Entry 7CXK (X-ray diffraction, 2.20 A resolution); this record covers chains A and B.

[Chain A]
Protein: Peroxisome proliferator-activated receptor gamma
From: Homo sapiens
Reference sequence: P37231 (PPARG_HUMAN); residues 195-477 here correspond to UniProt positions 223-505 (UniProt number = residue number + 28)
Sequence (283 residues; numbered 195 to 477; the number before each row is that of its first residue):
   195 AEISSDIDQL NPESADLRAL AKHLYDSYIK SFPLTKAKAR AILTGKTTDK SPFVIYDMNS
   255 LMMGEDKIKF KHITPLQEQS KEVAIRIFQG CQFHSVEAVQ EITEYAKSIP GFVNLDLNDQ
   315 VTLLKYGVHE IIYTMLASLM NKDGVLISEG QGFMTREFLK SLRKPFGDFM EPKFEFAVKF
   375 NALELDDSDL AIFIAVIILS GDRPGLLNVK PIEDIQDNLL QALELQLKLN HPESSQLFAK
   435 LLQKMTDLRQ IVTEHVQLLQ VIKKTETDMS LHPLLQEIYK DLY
Not modelled in the structure: 195-204, 266-274
Sequence notes: engineered mutation His288 (Arg316 in P37231)
Ligand contacts: malonate ion (MLI): Phe282, Cys285, Gln286, Ser289, His323, Tyr327, Phe363, His449, Leu453, Leu465, Leu469, Tyr473
UniProt features mapped onto this chain:
  - motif: Pro467 to Asp475 (9aaTAD)
  - binding site (rosiglitazone): Gln286, Phe287, Ser289, His323, His449, Tyr473
  - cross-link: Lys224 (Glycyl lysine isopeptide (Lys-Gly) (interchain with G-Cter in ubiquitin))

[Chain B]
Protein: 16-mer peptide from Nuclear receptor coactivator 1
Notes: EC 2.3.1.48
Reference sequence: Q15788 (NCOA1_HUMAN); residue numbers follow UniProt; this construct covers 685-700
Sequence (16 residues; numbered 685 to 700; the number before each row is that of its first residue):
   685 ERHKILHRLL QEGSPS
Not modelled in the structure: 685, 697-700
UniProt features mapped onto this chain:
  - motif: Leu690 to Leu694 (LXXLL motif 4)
  - modified residue: Ser698 (Phosphoserine)
  - mutagenesis: Leu693 to Leu694 (Slightly affects interactions with steroid receptors. Abolishes interactions with steroid receptors; when associated with A-636; A-637; A-752 and A-753)

[Interface between chain A and chain B]
Contacting residue pairs - 22 pairs, chain A then chain B:
  Thr297(A) - Leu693(B)
  Glu298(A) - Leu693(B)
  Glu298(A) - Glu696(B)
  Lys301(A) - Leu693(B)  hydrogen bond (side chain-backbone)
  Lys301(A) - Leu694(B)  hydrogen bond (side chain-backbone)
  Lys301(A) - Glu696(B)
  Phe306(A) - Leu694(B)  hydrophobic
  Leu311(A) - His691(B)
  Leu311(A) - Gln695(B)
  Gln314(A) - Leu694(B)
  Val315(A) - His687(B)
  Val315(A) - Leu694(B)  hydrophobic
  Leu318(A) - Leu694(B)  hydrophobic
  Lys319(A) - His687(B)  hydrogen bond
  Pro467(A) - Ile689(B)  hydrophobic
  Leu468(A) - Ile689(B)
  Glu471(A) - His687(B)
  Glu471(A) - Lys688(B)  hydrogen bond (side chain-backbone)
  Glu471(A) - Ile689(B)  hydrogen bond (side chain-backbone)
  Glu471(A) - Leu690(B)  hydrogen bond (side chain-backbone)
  Lys474(A) - Arg686(B)
  Asp475(A) - Arg686(B)  salt bridge
Also at the interface, not in a pair above, chain A (17 interface residues in all): Val293, Gln294, Ile472

[In short]
Chain A and chain B form an interface of 17 and 10 residues respectively, with 6 hydrogen bonds and 1 salt
bridge. Among the polar pairs are Asp475(A)-Arg686(B), Lys301(A)-Leu693(B) and Lys301(A)-Leu694(B). Chain A
binds malonate ion.
Chain A is Peroxisome proliferator-activated receptor gamma (Homo sapiens) and chain B is a 16-mer peptide
from Nuclear receptor coactivator 1; the structure, The ligand-free structure of human PPARgamma LBD R288H
mutant in the presence of the SRC-1 coactivator ..., was determined by X-ray diffraction.
